PDB entry 2VZY | X-ray diffraction, 2.00 A resolution | chains A and C of the 4 polymer chains in the assembly

== Chain A (and C) ==
Molecule: RV0802C
Organism: Mycobacterium tuberculosis
Notes: chain C of this document is another copy of the same molecule, construct and numbering; everything in this record applies to it too
UniProtKB: O06632 (O06632_MYCTU); residue numbers follow UniProt; this construct covers 1-218
Sequence (218 residues; each row starts with the number of its first residue):
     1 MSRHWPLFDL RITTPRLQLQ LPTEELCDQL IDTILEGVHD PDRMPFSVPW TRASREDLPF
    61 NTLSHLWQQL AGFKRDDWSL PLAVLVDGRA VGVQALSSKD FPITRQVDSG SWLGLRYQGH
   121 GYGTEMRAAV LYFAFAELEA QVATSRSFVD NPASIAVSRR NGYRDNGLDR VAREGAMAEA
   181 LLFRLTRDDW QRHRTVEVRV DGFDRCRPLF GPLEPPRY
Not modelled in the structure: 1, 37-55, 213-218 (chain C: 1, 36-56, 212-218)
Ligand contacts: 2-ethoxyethanol (ETX): D165, N166, G167
What the authors report for this chain:
  - samarium (iii) ion coordination: D189
  - binding site for citrate anion: R164, R170, R184, R192
  - self-association interface (contacts with another copy of this molecule): S2 to F8, F60, L63, W67
  - binding site for acetate ion: Q94, S109, S111, R127, S145
  - contacts within the chain: R127-S158 (hydrogen bond)

== How chain A and chain C interact ==
Pairs across the interface (33):
  D100(A) - A172(C)
  I103(A) - A172(C)  hydrophobic
  I103(A) - G175(C)
  I103(A) - A176(C)
  I103(A) - M177(C)
  T104(A) - R170(C)  hydrogen bond (backbone-side chain)
  T104(A) - V171(C)
  T104(A) - A172(C)
  T104(A) - M177(C)
  Q106(A) - D169(C)  hydrogen bond
  Q106(A) - R170(C)
  Q141(A) - R170(C)
  V142(A) - R170(C)
  N166(A) - N166(C)
  N166(A) - G167(C)
  N166(A) - L168(C)  hydrogen bond (side chain-backbone)
  G167(A) - N166(C)
  L168(A) - N166(C)  hydrogen bond (backbone-side chain)
  L168(A) - R184(C)
  D169(A) - Q106(C)  hydrogen bond
  R170(A) - T104(C)  hydrogen bond (side chain-backbone)
  R170(A) - Q106(C)
  R170(A) - Q141(C)
  R170(A) - V142(C)
  V171(A) - T104(C)
  A172(A) - D100(C)
  A172(A) - I103(C)  hydrophobic
  A172(A) - T104(C)
  G175(A) - I103(C)
  A176(A) - I103(C)
  M177(A) - I103(C)
  M177(A) - T104(C)
  R184(A) - L168(C)
Also at the interface, not in a pair above, chain A (19 interface residues in all): R105, E179
Also at the interface, not in a pair above, chain C (19 interface residues in all): R105, E179

== Overview ==
The chain A/chain C interface involves 19 residues from each chain, with 6 hydrogen bonds. Polar contacts
include T104(A)-R170(C), Q106(A)-D169(C) and N166(A)-L168(C). Bound to chain A: 2-ethoxyethanol. The paper
reports a binding site for acetate ion at Q94(A), S109(A) and S111(A) among others; a binding site for citrate
anion at R164(A), R170(A) and R184(A) among others.
Chain A and chain C are both RV0802C (Mycobacterium tuberculosis); the structure, Crystal structure of Rv0802c
from Mycobacterium tuberculosis in an unliganded form, was determined by X-ray diffraction together with 2VZZ
from the same study.
